PDB entry 7TKS | electron microscopy, 7.50 A resolution (low resolution: residue-level contacts below are approximate; hydrogen-bond / salt-bridge calls are withheld) | chains 4 and 5 of the 27 polymer chains in the assembly

Chain 4 (and 5):
Name: ATP synthase subunit 9, mitochondrial
From: Saccharomyces cerevisiae
Notes: chain 5 of this document is another copy of the same molecule, construct and numbering; everything in this record applies to it too
UniProtKB: P61829 (ATP9_YEAST); numbering as in UniProt (aligned over 1-76)
Chain sequence (76 residues; each row starts with the number of its first residue):
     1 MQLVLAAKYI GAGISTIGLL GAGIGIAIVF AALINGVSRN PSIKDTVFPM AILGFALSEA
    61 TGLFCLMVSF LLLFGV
Not modelled in the structure: 76
Swiss-Prot annotation at these positions:
  - site: E59 (Reversibly protonated during proton transport)
  - modified residue: M1 (N-formylmethionine)
  - natural variant: T46 (T46L: In strain: DS400/A3 and KL14-4A), L53 (L53F: In strain: DS400/A3, DS401 and 1 more), L57 (L57V: In oligomycin-resistant mutant and cross-resistance to venturicidin), C65 (C65S: In oligomycin-resistant mutant)

Chain 4 / chain 5 interface:
Residue-residue contacts (9; chain 4 residue first):
  G11(4) with Y9(5); G13(5)
  I14(4) with G13(5)
  S15(4) with G13(5)
  G18(4) with T16(5); L20(5)
  G21(4) with L20(5); G23(5); I24(5)
Other interface residues (no listed pair), chain 4 (7 interface residues in all): G25, S58
Other interface residues (no listed pair), chain 5 (9 interface residues in all): I10, I17, A27

Overview:
The interface between chain 4 and chain 5 involves 7 residues on one side and 9 on the other.
Chain 4 and chain 5 are both ATP synthase subunit 9, mitochondrial (Saccharomyces cerevisiae); the structure,
Yeast ATP synthase State 3catalytic(e) with 10 mM ATP backbone model, was determined by electron microscopy
together with 7TJS, 7TJT, 7TJU, 7TJV, 7TJW, 7TJX and 30 further entries from the same study.
